7D72 - chains E and G of the 12 polymer chains in the assembly; structure by electron microscopy, 3.40 A resolution.

# Chain E (and G)
Name: Mannose-1-phosphate guanyltransferase beta
From: Homo sapiens
Notes: EC 2.7.7.13; chain G of this document is another copy of the same molecule, construct and numbering; everything in this record applies to it too
UniProt: Q9Y5P6 (GMPPB_HUMAN); residues 1-360 here = UniProt positions 1-360
Chain sequence (360 residues; row label = number of the first residue in the row):
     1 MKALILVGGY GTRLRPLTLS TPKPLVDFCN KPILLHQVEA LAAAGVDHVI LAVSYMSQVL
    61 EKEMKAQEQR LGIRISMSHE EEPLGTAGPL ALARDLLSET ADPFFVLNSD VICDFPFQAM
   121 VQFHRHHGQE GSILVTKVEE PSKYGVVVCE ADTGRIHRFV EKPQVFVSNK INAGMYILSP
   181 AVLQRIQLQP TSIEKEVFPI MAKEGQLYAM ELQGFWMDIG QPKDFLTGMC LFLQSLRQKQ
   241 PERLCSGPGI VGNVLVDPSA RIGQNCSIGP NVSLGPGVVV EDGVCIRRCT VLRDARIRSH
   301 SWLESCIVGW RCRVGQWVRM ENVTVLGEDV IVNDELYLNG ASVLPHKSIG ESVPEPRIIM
Swiss-Prot annotation at these positions:
  - active site: Lys162
  - binding site (GDP-alpha-D-mannose): Asp110, Asp218
  - binding site (Mg(2+)): Asp110, Asp218
  - natural variant: Pro22 (P22S: In MDDGC14), Asp27 (D27H: In MDDGC14), Pro32 (P32L: In MDDGB14; P32S: In MDDGC14), Ser132 (S132C: In MDDGC14), Arg185 (R185C: In MDDGB14), Ile219 (I219T: In MDDGC14), Pro241 (P241S: In MDDGC14), Val254 (V254M: In MDDGC14), Arg287 (R287Q: In MDDGB14 and MDDGC14; R287W: In MDDGC14), Arg293 (R293W: In MDDGC14), Val318 (V318A: In MDDGC14), Asn322 (N322K: In MDDGC14), 4 further natural variant entries in UniProt
  - mutagenesis: Ile193 (I193T: Reduces enzymatic activity), Asp218 (D218A: Reduces GDP-alpha-D-mannose binding affinity and inhibits catalytic activity but does not affect assembly of GMPPA-GMPPB complex ...), Cys266 (C266Y: Reduces interaction with GMPPB but not with GMPPA), Arg287 (R287E: Disrupts interaction with other GMPPB molecules but not with GMPPA), Leu303 (L303F: Reduces interaction with GMPPB but not with GMPPA), Glu335 (E335R: Disrupted interaction with GMPPA and other GMPPB molecules), Leu344 to Lys347 (Does not disrupt the interaction with GMPPA or other GMPPB molecules), Ile358 to Met360 (Reduced efficiency of allosteric inhibition by GMPPA but interaction with GMPPA or other GMPPB molecules is not disrupted)
Disulfides: Cys289-Cys306
Ion coordination: Mg2+: Asp110, Asp218 (together with guanosine-5'-diphosphate-alpha-D-mannose)
Residues lining bound ligands: guanosine-5'-diphosphate-alpha-D-mannose (GDD): Leu6, Val7, Gly8, Gly9, Lys23, Ala52, Ser54, Glu80, Pro83, Leu84, Gly85, Thr86, Pro89, Asn108, Ser109, Asp110, Val111, Tyr144, Gly145, Asn172, Gly174, Tyr176, Glu194, Trp216, Asp218

# Interface between chain E and chain G
Residue-residue contacts - 25 pairs, chain E then chain G:
  Gly283(E) with His300(G); Trp317(G), hydrogen bond (backbone-side chain)
  Cys285(E) with Trp317(G); Glu335(G), hydrogen bond
  Arg287(E) with Glu335(G), salt bridge
  His300(E) with Asn265(G); Gly283(G); His300(G), hydrogen bond
  Ser301(E) with Trp317(G)
  Trp302(E) with Glu335(G)
  Trp317(E) with Gly283(G), hydrogen bond (side chain-backbone); Cys285(G); Trp302(G); Arg319(G)
  Arg319(E) with Trp317(G), hydrogen bond (side chain-backbone); Glu335(G); Leu336(G), hydrogen bond (side chain-backbone); Tyr337(G)
  Glu335(E) with Cys285(G); Arg287(G), salt bridge; Trp302(G); Arg319(G), hydrogen bond (backbone-side chain)
  Leu336(E) with Arg319(G)
  Tyr337(E) with Arg319(G); Tyr337(G), hydrophobic
Also at the interface, not in a pair above, chain E (15 interface residues in all): Asn265, Ser267, Val284, Ser352
Also at the interface, not in a pair above, chain G (14 interface residues in all): Ser267, Val284, Ser301

# In short
The interface between chain E and chain G involves 15 residues on one side and 14 on the other; the contacts
include 7 hydrogen bonds and 2 salt bridges. Polar contacts include Arg287(E)-Glu335(G), Gly283(E)-Trp317(G)
and Cys285(E)-Glu335(G). Chain E binds guanosine-5'-diphosphate-alpha-D-mannose.
Both chains are Mannose-1-phosphate guanyltransferase beta (Homo sapiens). Entry 7D72 (Cryo-EM structures of
human GMPPA/GMPPB complex bound to GDP-Mannose) was determined by electron microscopy together with 7D74 and
7D73 from the same study.
